Entry 5MUW (electron microscopy, 9.10 A resolution (very low resolution: no residue pairs are listed; an interface is given only as per-side residue counts)); this record covers chains A and L of the 6 polymer chains in the assembly.

== Chain A (and L) ==
Name: Packaging enzyme P4
Organism: Pseudomonas phage phi6
Notes: EC 3.6.1.15; chain L of this document is another copy of the same molecule, construct and numbering; everything in this record applies to it too
UniProtKB: P11125 (P4_BPPH6); residue numbers follow UniProt; this construct covers 1-309
Chain sequence (309 residues; row label = number of the first residue in the row):
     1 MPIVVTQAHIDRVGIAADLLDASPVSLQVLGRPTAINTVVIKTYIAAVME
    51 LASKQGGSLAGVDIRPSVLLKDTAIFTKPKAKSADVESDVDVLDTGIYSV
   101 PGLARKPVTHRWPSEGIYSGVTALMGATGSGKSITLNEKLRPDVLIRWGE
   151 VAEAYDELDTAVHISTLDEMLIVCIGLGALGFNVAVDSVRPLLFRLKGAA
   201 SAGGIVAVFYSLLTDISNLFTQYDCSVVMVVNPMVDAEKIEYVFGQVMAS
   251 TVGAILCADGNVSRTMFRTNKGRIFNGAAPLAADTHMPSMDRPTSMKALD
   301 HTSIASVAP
Unresolved in the structure: 1, 78-83, 277-309 (chain L: 78-83, 282-309)
Curated features (UniProtKB/Swiss-Prot):
  - region: Arg-111 to Glu-138 (Involved in the regulation and mechanisms of transcription, replication and genome packaging)
  - binding site (ATP): Gly-126 to Ser-133
Bound ions: Ca2+: Ser-133 (together with ADP)
Residues lining bound ligands:
  - ADP (adenosine-5'-diphosphate), molecule 1: Ala-127, Thr-128, Gly-129, Ser-130, Gly-131, Lys-132, Ser-133, Ile-134, Glu-153, Tyr-155, Gly-260
  - ADP, molecule 2: Met-248, Arg-264, Arg-273, Phe-275

== Chain A / chain L interface ==
At this resolution (9 A) residue pairs are not listed: 39 residues of chain A and 44 of chain L lie at the interface.

== In short ==
39 residues of chain A face 44 of chain L across their interface. Chain A binds ADP. From UniProt: 8
ATP-binding residues on chain A.
Both chains are Packaging enzyme P4 (Pseudomonas phage phi6). Entry 5MUW (Atomic structure of P4 packaging
enzyme fitted into a localized reconstruction of bacteriophage phi6 vertex) was determined by electron
microscopy (same publication as 5MUU and 5MUV).
